9BNE - chains C and D of the 6 polymer chains in the assembly; structure by electron microscopy, 3.43 A resolution.

# Chain C
Name: Collagen alpha-1(XVIII) chain, Processed angiotensin-converting enzyme 2
Source organism: Homo sapiens
Reference sequence: chimeric construct of P39060, Q9BYF1: residues 1-55 from P39060 (COIA1_HUMAN) positions 1442-1496 (UniProt number = residue number + 1441); residues 1019-1614 from Q9BYF1 positions 19-614 (UniProt number = residue number - 1000)
Sequence (680 residues; each row starts with the number of its first residue; note: 960 numbers in that range are skipped by the numbering (no residue carries them; nothing is unmodelled there); numbers below 1 keep their minus sign (Met-25 is residue -25)):
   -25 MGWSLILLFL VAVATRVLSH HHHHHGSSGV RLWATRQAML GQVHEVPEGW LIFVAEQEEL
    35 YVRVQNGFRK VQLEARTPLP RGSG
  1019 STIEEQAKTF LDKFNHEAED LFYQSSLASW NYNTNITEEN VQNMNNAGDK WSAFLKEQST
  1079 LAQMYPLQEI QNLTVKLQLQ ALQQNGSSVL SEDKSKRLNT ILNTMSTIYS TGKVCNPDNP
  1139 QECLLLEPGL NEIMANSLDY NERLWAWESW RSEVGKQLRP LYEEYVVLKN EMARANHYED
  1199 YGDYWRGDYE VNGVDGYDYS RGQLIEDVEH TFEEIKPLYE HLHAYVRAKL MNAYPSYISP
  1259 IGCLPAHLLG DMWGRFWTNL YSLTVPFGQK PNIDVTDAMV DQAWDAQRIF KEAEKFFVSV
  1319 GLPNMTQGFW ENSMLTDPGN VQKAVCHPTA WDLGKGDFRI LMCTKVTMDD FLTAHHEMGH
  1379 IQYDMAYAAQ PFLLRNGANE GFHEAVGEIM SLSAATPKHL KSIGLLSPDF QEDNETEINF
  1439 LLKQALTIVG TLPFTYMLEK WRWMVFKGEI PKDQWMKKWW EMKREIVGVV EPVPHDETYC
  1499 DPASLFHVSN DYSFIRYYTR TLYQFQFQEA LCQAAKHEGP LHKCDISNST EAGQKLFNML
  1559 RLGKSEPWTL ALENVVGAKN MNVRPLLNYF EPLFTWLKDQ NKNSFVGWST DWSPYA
Not modelled in the structure: -25 to 0, 52-58
Construct notes: initiating methionine (-25); expression tag (-24 to 0); linker (56-58)
UniProt features mapped onto this chain:
  - region (Interaction with SARS-CoV spike glycoprotein): Asp1030 to Tyr1041, Met1082 to Pro1084, Lys1353 to Arg1357
  - active site: Glu1375 (Proton acceptor), His1505 (Proton donor)
  - binding site (chloride): Arg1169, Trp1477, Lys1481
  - binding site (substrate): Arg1273, His1345, Pro1346, Tyr1515
  - binding site (Zn(2+)): His1374, His1378, Glu1402
  - glycosylation (N-linked (GlcNAc...) asparagine): Asn1053, Asn1090, Asn1103, Asn1322, Asn1432, Asn1546
Disulfide bonds: Cys1133-Cys1141, Cys1344-Cys1361, Cys1530-Cys1542

# Chain D
Name: Spike glycoprotein
Source organism: Severe acute respiratory syndrome coronavirus 2
Notes: fragment: extracellular portion
Reference sequence: P0DTC2 (SPIKE_SARS2); numbering as in UniProt (aligned over 1-1208)
Sequence (1288 residues; each row starts with the number of its first residue):
     1 MFVFLVLLPL VSSQCVNLTT RTQLPPAYTN SFTRGVYYPD KVFRSSVLHS TQDLFLPFFS
    61 NVTWFHAIHV SGTNGTKRFD NPVLPFNDGV YFASTEKSNI IRGWIFGTTL DSKTQSLLIV
   121 NNATNVVIKV CEFQFCNDPF LGVYYHKNNK SWMESEFRVY SSANNCTFEY VSQPFLMDLE
   181 GKQGNFKNLR EFVFKNIDGY FKIYSKHTPI NLVRDLPQGF SALEPLVDLP IGINITRFQT
   241 LLALHRSYLT PGDSSSGWTA GAAAYYVGYL QPRTFLLKYN ENGTITDAVD CALDPLSETK
   301 CTLKSFTVEK GIYQTSNFRV QPTESIVRFP NITNLCPFGE VFNATRFASV YAWNRKRISN
   361 CVADYSVLYN SASFSTFKCY GVSPTKLNDL CFTNVYADSF VIRGDEVRQI APGQTGKIAD
   421 YNYKLPDDFT GCVIAWNSNN LDSKVGGNYN YLYRLFRKSN LKPFERDIST EIYQAGSTPC
   481 NGVEGFNCYF PLQSYGFQPT NGVGYQPYRV VVLSFELLHA PATVCGPKKS TNLVKNKCVN
   541 FNFNGLTGTG VLTESNKKFL PFQQFGRDIA DTTDAVRDPQ TLEILDITPC SFGGVSVITP
   601 GTNTSNQVAV LYQDVNCTEV PVAIHADQLT PTWRVYSTGS NVFQTRAGCL IGAEHVNNSY
   661 ECDIPIGAGI CASYQTQTNS PGSASSVASQ SIIAYTMSLG AENSVAYSNN SIAIPTNFTI
   721 SVTTEILPVS MTKTSVDCTM YICGDSTECS NLLLQYGSFC TQLNRALTGI AVEQDKNTQE
   781 VFAQVKQIYK TPPIKDFGGF NFSQILPDPS KPSKRSPIED LLFNKVTLAD AGFIKQYGDC
   841 LGDIAARDLI CAQKFNGLTV LPPLLTDEMI AQYTSALLAG TITSGWTFGA GPALQIPFPM
   901 QMAYRFNGIG VTQNVLYENQ KLIANQFNSA IGKIQDSLSS TPSALGKLQD VVNQNAQALN
   961 TLVKQLSSNF GAISSVLNDI LSRLDPPEAE VQIDRLITGR LQSLQTYVTQ QLIRAAEIRA
  1021 SANLAATKMS ECVLGQSKRV DFCGKGYHLM SFPQSAPHGV VFLHVTYVPA QEKNFTTAPA
  1081 ICHDGKAHFP REGVFVSNGT HWFVTQRNFY EPQIITTDNT FVSGNCDVVI GIVNNTVYDP
  1141 LQPELDSFKE ELDKYFKNHT SPDVDLGDIS GINASVVNIQ KEIDRLNEVA KNLNESLIDL
  1201 QELGKYEQGS GYIPEAPRDG QAYVRKDGEW VLLSTFLGRS LEVLFQGPGH HHHHHHHSAW
  1261 SHPQFEKGGG SGGGGSGGSA WSHPQFEK
Not modelled in the structure: 1-26, 70-79, 144-164, 173-185, 246-262, 519-523, 623-635, 677-688, 828-853, 1146-1288
Construct notes: engineered mutation Gly682 (Arg in P0DTC2), Ser683 (Arg in P0DTC2), Ser685 (Arg in P0DTC2), Pro817 (Phe in P0DTC2), Pro892 (Ala in P0DTC2), Pro899 (Ala in P0DTC2), Pro942 (Ala in P0DTC2), Pro986 (Lys in P0DTC2), Pro987 (Val in P0DTC2); expression tag (1209-1288)
UniProt features mapped onto this chain:
  - region: Asn280 to Cys301 (Putative superantigen), Arg403 to Asp405 (Integrin-binding motif), Asn448 to Phe456 (Immunodominant HLA epitope recognized by the CD8+), Pro681, Ala684 (Putative superantigen), Ser816 to Tyr837 (Fusion peptide 1), Lys835 to Phe855 (Fusion peptide 2), Asp1163 to Glu1202 (Heptad repeat 2)
  - site: Arg815, Ser816 (Cleavage)
  - glycosylation: Asn17 (N-linked (GlcNAc...) (complex) asparagine), Asn61 (N-linked (GlcNAc...) (hybrid) asparagine), Asn74 (N-linked (GlcNAc...) (complex) asparagine), Asn122 (N-linked (GlcNAc...) (hybrid) asparagine), Asn149 (N-linked (GlcNAc...) (complex) asparagine), Asn165 (N-linked (GlcNAc...) (complex) asparagine), Asn234 (N-linked (GlcNAc...) (high mannose) asparagine), Asn282 (N-linked (GlcNAc...) (complex) asparagine), Thr323 (O-linked (GalNAc) threonine), Ser325 (O-linked (HexNAc...) serine), Asn331 (N-linked (GlcNAc...) (complex) asparagine), Asn343 (N-linked (GlcNAc...) (complex) asparagine), Asn603 (N-linked (GlcNAc...) (hybrid) asparagine), Asn616 (N-linked (GlcNAc...) (complex) asparagine), Asn657 (N-linked (GlcNAc...) (complex) asparagine), Thr676 (O-linked (GlcNAc...) threonine), Thr678 (O-linked (GlcNAc...) threonine), Asn709 (N-linked (GlcNAc...) (high mannose) asparagine), Asn717 (N-linked (GlcNAc...) (hybrid) asparagine), Asn801 (N-linked (GlcNAc...) (hybrid) asparagine) and 6 more in UniProt
Disulfide bonds: Cys131-Cys166, Cys291-Cys301, Cys336-Cys361, Cys379-Cys432, Cys391-Cys525, Cys480-Cys488, Cys617-Cys649, Cys662-Cys671, Cys738-Cys760, Cys743-Cys749, Cys1032-Cys1043, Cys1082-Cys1126
Covalent attachments: N-acetylglucosamine (NAG) linked to Asn61, Asn122, Asn165, Asn234, Asn282, Asn331, Asn343, Asn616, Asn657, Asn709, Asn717, Asn801, Asn1074, Asn1098, Asn1134

# Interface between chain C and chain D
Contacting residue pairs - 13 pairs, chain C then chain D:
  Lys1031(C) - Phe456(D)
  Lys1031(C) - Tyr489(D)
  His1034(C) - Lys417(D)
  Asp1038(C) - Tyr505(D)  hydrogen bond
  Tyr1041(C) - Asn501(D)  hydrogen bond
  Tyr1041(C) - Tyr505(D)  hydrophobic
  Leu1079(C) - Phe486(D)  hydrophobic
  Met1082(C) - Phe486(D)  hydrophobic
  Gln1325(C) - Val503(D)
  Asn1330(C) - Thr500(D)  hydrogen bond (side chain-backbone)
  Lys1353(C) - Arg403(D)  hydrogen bond (backbone-side chain)
  Lys1353(C) - Tyr505(D)  hydrogen bond
  Arg1357(C) - Thr500(D)  hydrogen bond (side chain-backbone)
Interface residues without a listed pair, chain C (16 interface residues in all): Phe1028, Asp1030, Gln1042, Leu1045, Gly1354, Asp1355
Interface residues without a listed pair, chain D (13 interface residues in all): Asp405, Leu455, Gln498, Gly502

# In short
Chain C and chain D form an interface of 16 and 13 residues respectively; the contacts include 6 hydrogen
bonds. Among the polar pairs are Asp1038(C)-Tyr505(D), Tyr1041(C)-Asn501(D) and Asn1330(C)-Thr500(D).
Here chain C is Collagen alpha-1(XVIII) chain, Processed angiotensin-converting enzyme 2 (Homo sapiens) and
chain D is Spike glycoprotein (Severe acute respiratory syndrome coronavirus 2). Entry 9BNE (SARS-CoV-2 spike
HexaPro protein in complex with T3A trimeric antagonist) was determined by electron microscopy together with
9BNB, 9BNC, 9BND, 9BNF and 9BNG from the same study.
